6H1V - chains A and T of the 3 polymer chains in the assembly; structure by X-ray diffraction, 2.70 A resolution.

# Chain A
Molecule: DNA polymerase epsilon catalytic subunit A
From: Saccharomyces cerevisiae (strain ATCC 204508 / S288c)
Notes: EC 2.7.7.7
UniProtKB: P21951 (DPOE_YEAST); residue numbers follow UniProt; this construct covers 1-1187
Sequence (1187 residues; each row starts with the number of its first residue):
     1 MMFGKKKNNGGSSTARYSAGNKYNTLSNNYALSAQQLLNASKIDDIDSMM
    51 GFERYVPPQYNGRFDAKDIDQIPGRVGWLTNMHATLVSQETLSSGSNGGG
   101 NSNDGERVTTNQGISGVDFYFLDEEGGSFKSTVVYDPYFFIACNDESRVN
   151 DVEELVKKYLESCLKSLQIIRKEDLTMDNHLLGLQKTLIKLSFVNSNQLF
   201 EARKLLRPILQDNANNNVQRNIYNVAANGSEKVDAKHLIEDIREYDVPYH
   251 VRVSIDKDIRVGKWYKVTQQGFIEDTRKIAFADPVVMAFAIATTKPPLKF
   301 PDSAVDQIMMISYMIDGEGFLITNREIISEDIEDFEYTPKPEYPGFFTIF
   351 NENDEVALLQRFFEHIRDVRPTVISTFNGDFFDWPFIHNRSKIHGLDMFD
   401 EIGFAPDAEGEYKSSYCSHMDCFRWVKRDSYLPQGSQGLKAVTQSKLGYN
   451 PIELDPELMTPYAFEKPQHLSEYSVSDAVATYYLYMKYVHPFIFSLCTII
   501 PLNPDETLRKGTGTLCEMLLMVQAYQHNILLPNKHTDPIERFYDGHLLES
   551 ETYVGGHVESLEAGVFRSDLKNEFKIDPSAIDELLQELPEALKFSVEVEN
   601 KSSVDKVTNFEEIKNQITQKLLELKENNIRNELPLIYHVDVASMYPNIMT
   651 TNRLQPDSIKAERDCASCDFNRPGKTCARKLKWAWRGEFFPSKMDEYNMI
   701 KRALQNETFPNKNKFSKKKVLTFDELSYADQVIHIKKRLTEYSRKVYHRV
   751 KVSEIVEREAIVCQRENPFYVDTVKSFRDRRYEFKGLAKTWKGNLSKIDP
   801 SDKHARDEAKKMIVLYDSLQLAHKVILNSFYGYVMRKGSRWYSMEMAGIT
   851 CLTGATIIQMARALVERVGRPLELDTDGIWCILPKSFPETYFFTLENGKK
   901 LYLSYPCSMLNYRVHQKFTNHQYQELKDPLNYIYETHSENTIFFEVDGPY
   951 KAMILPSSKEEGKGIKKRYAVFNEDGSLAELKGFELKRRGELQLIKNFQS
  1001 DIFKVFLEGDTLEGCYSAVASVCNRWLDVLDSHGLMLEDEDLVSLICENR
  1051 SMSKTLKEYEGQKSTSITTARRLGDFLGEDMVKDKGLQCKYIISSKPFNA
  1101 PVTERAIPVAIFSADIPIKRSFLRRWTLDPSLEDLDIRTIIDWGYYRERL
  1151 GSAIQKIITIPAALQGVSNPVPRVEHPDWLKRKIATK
Unresolved in the structure: 1-30, 91-110, 225-232, 666-674, 713-718
Construct notes: engineered mutation Ala290 (Asp in P21951), Ala292 (Glu in P21951)
Ion coordination: Mg2+: Asp640, Val641, Asp877 (together with 2'-deoxyadenosine 5'-triphosphate); 4Fe-4S cluster Fe: Cys665, Cys677, Cys763
Residues lining bound ligands:
  - 2'-deoxyadenosine 5'-triphosphate (DTP): Asp640, Val641, Ala642, Ser643, Met644, Tyr645, Pro646, Arg781, Lys785, Lys824, Val825, Asn828, Tyr831, Thr876, Asp877
  - 4Fe-4S cluster (SF4): Asp664, Cys665, Cys677, Ala678, Cys763, Arg765
From the paper describing this entry:
  - 4Fe-4S cluster coordination: Cys665, Cys677, Cys763
  - mutagenesis - C665S/C668S: abolished binding to 4Fe-4S cluster
  - mutagenesis - C665S/C668S: decreased catalytic activity
  - conformationally variable residues (order/disorder transition): Ala666 to Lys675

# Chain T
Molecule: 16-nt DNA strand
Sequence (16 nucleotides; each row starts with the number of its first residue):
     1 CTCTTGAACGCGGTTA
Unresolved in the structure: 1

# Chain A / chain T interface
Residue-residue contacts - 48 pairs, chain A then chain T:
  Lys510(A) - DT4(T)  salt bridge to the phosphate
  Gly511(A) - DT4(T)  hydrogen bond to the phosphate
  Gly511(A) - DT5(T)  phosphate contact
  Thr512(A) - DT5(T)  base contact
  Gly513(A) - DT5(T)  hydrogen bond to the phosphate
  Thr514(A) - DT4(T)  hydrogen bond to the phosphate
  Thr514(A) - DT5(T)  hydrogen bond to the phosphate
  Lys534(A) - DT4(T)  base contact
  Thr552(A) - DA7(T)  phosphate contact
  Tyr553(A) - DG6(T)  sugar contact
  Tyr553(A) - DA7(T)  sugar contact
  Val554(A) - DA7(T)  phosphate contact
  Val554(A) - DA8(T)  phosphate contact
  Gly555(A) - DA7(T)  hydrogen bond to the phosphate
  Gly555(A) - DA8(T)  hydrogen bond to the phosphate
  Gly556(A) - DA8(T)  sugar contact
  Val558(A) - DA8(T)  phosphate contact
  Val558(A) - DC9(T)  phosphate contact
  Arg686(A) - DA8(T)  salt bridge to the phosphate
  Val825(A) - DT5(T)  base contact
  Asn828(A) - DT5(T)  base contact
  Ser829(A) - DT5(T)  base contact
  Gly832(A) - DT5(T)  base contact
  Gly832(A) - DG6(T)  sugar contact
  Met835(A) - DG6(T)  sugar contact
  Arg836(A) - DT4(T)  base contact
  Arg836(A) - DT5(T)  salt bridge to the phosphate
  Lys837(A) - DT4(T)  base contact
  Lys963(A) - DG10(T)  salt bridge to the phosphate
  Ile965(A) - DC11(T)  phosphate contact
  Lys966(A) - DC9(T)  phosphate contact
  Lys966(A) - DG10(T)  hydrogen bond to the phosphate
  Lys967(A) - DA8(T)  hydrogen bond to the base
  Lys967(A) - DC9(T)  hydrogen bond to the sugar
  Arg968(A) - DG10(T)  hydrogen bond to the phosphate
  Arg968(A) - DC11(T)  salt bridge to the phosphate
  Arg988(A) - DG10(T)  base contact
  Lys1063(A) - DT14(T)  sugar contact
  Thr1065(A) - DG13(T)  sugar contact
  Pro1101(A) - DT14(T)  phosphate contact
  Val1102(A) - DG13(T)  phosphate contact
  Val1102(A) - DT14(T)  phosphate contact
  Thr1103(A) - DG13(T)  hydrogen bond to the phosphate
  Thr1103(A) - DT14(T)  hydrogen bond to the phosphate
  Tyr1145(A) - DG13(T)  hydrogen bond to the phosphate
  Arg1149(A) - DG12(T)  salt bridge to the phosphate
  Lys1156(A) - DC11(T)  salt bridge to the phosphate
  Lys1156(A) - DG12(T)  salt bridge to the phosphate
Interface residues without a listed pair, chain A (39 interface residues in all): Arg509, Tyr831, Tyr833, Gly838, Glu985
Interface residues without a listed pair, chain T (12 interface residues in all): DC3

# Overview
Chain A and chain T form an interface of 39 and 12 residues respectively, with 13 hydrogen bonds and 8 salt
bridges. Polar pairs include Lys967(A)-DA8(T), Lys967(A)-DC9(T) and Gly511(A)-DT4(T). The paper reports that
C665S/C668S of chain A abolish binding to 4Fe-4S cluster; 4Fe-4S cluster coordination by Cys665(A), Cys677(A)
and Cys763(A).
Chain A is DNA polymerase epsilon catalytic subunit A (Saccharomyces cerevisiae (strain ATCC 204508 / S288c))
and chain T is a 16-nt DNA strand; the structure, The crystal structure of Pol2CORE in complex with DNA and an
incoming nucleotide, carrying an Fe-S ..., was determined by X-ray diffraction together with 6QIB from the
same study.
